8BDL - chains B and C of the 3 polymer chains in the assembly; structure by X-ray diffraction, 2.29 A resolution.

# Chain B
Name: Elongin-C
Source organism: Homo sapiens
UniProt: Q15369 (ELOC_HUMAN); residues 17-112 here = UniProt positions 17-112
Sequence (97 residues; numbered 16 to 112; the number before each row is that of its first residue):
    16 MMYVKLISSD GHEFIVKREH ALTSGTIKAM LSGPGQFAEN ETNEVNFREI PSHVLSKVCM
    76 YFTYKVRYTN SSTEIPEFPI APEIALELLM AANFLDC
Disordered / not traced: 48-55
Differences from the reference sequence: initiating methionine (16)

# Chain C
Name: von Hippel-Lindau disease tumor suppressor
Source organism: Homo sapiens
UniProt: P40337 (VHL_HUMAN); numbering as in UniProt (aligned over 54-213)
Sequence (162 residues; row label = number of the first residue in the row):
    52 GSMEAGRPRP VLRSVNSREP SQVIFCNRSP RVVLPVWLNF DGEPQPYPTL PPGTGRRIHS
   112 YRGHLWLFRD AGTHDGLLVN QTELFVPSLN VDGQPIFANI TLPVYTLKER CLQVVRSLVK
   172 PENYRRLDIV RSLYEDLEDH PNVQKDLERL TQERIAHQRM GD
Disordered / not traced: 52-61, 210-213
Modified positions: Cys77 (S-(dimethylarsenic)cysteine; CAS)
Differences from the reference sequence: expression tag (52-53)
Ligand contacts: QF3 ((2S,4R)-N-[(1S)-1-[2-(2-methoxyethoxy)-4-(4-methyl-1,3-thiazol-5-yl)phenyl]ethyl]-1-[(2R)-3-methyl-2-(3-methyl-1,2-oxazol-5-yl)butanoyl]-4-oxidanyl-pyrrolidine-2-carboxamide): Asn67, Arg69, Phe76, Pro86, Trp88, Phe91, Gln96, Tyr98, Pro99, Leu101, Arg107, Ile109, His110, Ser111, Tyr112, His115, Trp117
UniProt features mapped onto this chain:
  - region: Thr157 to Val166 (Interaction with Elongin BC complex)
  - natural variant: Leu63 (L63P: In PCC), Arg64 (R64P: In PCC), Ser65 (S65A: In PCC; S65L: In VHLD; S65W: In VHLD), Val66 to Gln73 (deletion: In VHLD), Ser68 (S68W: In PCC and VHLD), Glu70 (E70K: In VHLD), Val74 (V74G: In VHLD), Ile75 (deletion: In VHLD), Phe76 (F76I: In VHLD; F76L: In VHLD; F76S: In VHLD; deletion: In VHLD), Asn78 (N78H: In VHLD; N78S: In VHLD; N78T: In VHLD), Arg79 (R79P: In VHLD), Ser80 (S80I: In VHLD; S80N: In PCC and VHLD; S80R: In VHLD), 64 further natural variant entries in UniProt
  - mutagenesis: Tyr98 (Y98N: No interaction with HIF1A. No HIF1A degradation)

# Chain B / chain C interface
Contacting residue pairs (37; chain B residue first):
  Tyr76(B) - Tyr156(C)  hydrogen bond (side chain-backbone)
  Tyr76(B) - Thr157(C)
  Tyr76(B) - Leu158(C)  hydrogen bond (side chain-backbone)
  Tyr83(B) - Val155(C)
  Thr84(B) - Val155(C)
  Asn85(B) - Gln132(C)
  Ser86(B) - Gln132(C)
  Glu89(B) - Arg79(C)
  Ile90(B) - Leu153(C)
  Ile90(B) - Val155(C)  hydrophobic
  Glu92(B) - Pro81(C)
  Glu92(B) - Arg82(C)  salt bridge
  Glu92(B) - Leu153(C)
  Glu92(B) - Arg161(C)  salt bridge
  Phe93(B) - Leu158(C)  hydrophobic
  Phe93(B) - Arg161(C)  hydrogen bond (backbone-side chain)
  Ile95(B) - Arg161(C)
  Ile95(B) - Cys162(C)  hydrophobic
  Ile95(B) - Val165(C)
  Pro97(B) - Leu169(C)  hydrophobic
  Ala100(B) - Val165(C)  hydrophobic
  Ala100(B) - Val166(C)  hydrophobic
  Leu101(B) - Val166(C)  hydrophobic
  Leu101(B) - Leu178(C)  hydrophobic
  Leu103(B) - Leu158(C)  hydrophobic
  Leu103(B) - Cys162(C)  hydrophobic
  Leu104(B) - Lys159(C)
  Leu104(B) - Cys162(C)
  Leu104(B) - Leu163(C)  hydrophobic
  Met105(B) - Leu184(C)  hydrophobic
  Ala107(B) - Leu158(C)  hydrophobic
  Ala107(B) - Lys159(C)
  Asn108(B) - Lys159(C)  hydrogen bond
  Asn108(B) - Leu184(C)
  Cys112(B) - Thr157(C)
  Cys112(B) - Leu158(C)  hydrogen bond (backbone-backbone)
  Cys112(B) - Lys159(C)  hydrogen bond (backbone-backbone)
Other interface residues (no listed pair), chain B (24 interface residues in all): Val73, Tyr79, Lys80, Ser87, Pro91
Other interface residues (no listed pair), chain C (22 interface residues in all): Ser80, Pro154, Gln164, Ile180

# Overview
24 residues of chain B face 22 of chain C across their interface, with 6 hydrogen bonds and 2 salt bridges.
Among the polar pairs are Glu92(B)-Arg82(C), Glu92(B)-Arg161(C) and Tyr76(B)-Tyr156(C). Chain C binds compound
QF3. Curated annotation (UniProt) lists one mutagenesis site on chain C.
Chain B is Elongin-C and chain C is von Hippel-Lindau disease tumor suppressor, both from Homo sapiens; the
structure, VCB in complex with compound 27, was determined by X-ray diffraction, deposited together with 8BDI,
8BDJ, 8BDM, 8BDN, 8BDO, 8BDS and 3 further entries.
